6Z3R - chains A and C of the 4 polymer chains in the assembly; structure by electron microscopy, 2.97 A resolution.

[Chain A]
Molecule: Serine/threonine-protein kinase SMG1, SMG1
Source organism: Homo sapiens
Notes: EC 2.7.11.1
Reference sequence: Q96Q15 (SMG1_HUMAN); the construct has insertions or renumbered stretches relative to UniProt, so the offset changes along the chain: 248-265 = UniProt 259-276; 267-285 = UniProt 277-295; 290-304 = UniProt 296-310; 311-1638 = UniProt 311-1638; 4 more segments
Sequence (3411 residues; row label = number of the first residue in the row; note: 144 numbers in that range are skipped by the numbering (no residue carries them; nothing is unmodelled there); a row labelled like 2021A-2021Z holds insertion residues (2021A, then the next letters in order); X marks 127 residues of unknown identity (built as UNK)):
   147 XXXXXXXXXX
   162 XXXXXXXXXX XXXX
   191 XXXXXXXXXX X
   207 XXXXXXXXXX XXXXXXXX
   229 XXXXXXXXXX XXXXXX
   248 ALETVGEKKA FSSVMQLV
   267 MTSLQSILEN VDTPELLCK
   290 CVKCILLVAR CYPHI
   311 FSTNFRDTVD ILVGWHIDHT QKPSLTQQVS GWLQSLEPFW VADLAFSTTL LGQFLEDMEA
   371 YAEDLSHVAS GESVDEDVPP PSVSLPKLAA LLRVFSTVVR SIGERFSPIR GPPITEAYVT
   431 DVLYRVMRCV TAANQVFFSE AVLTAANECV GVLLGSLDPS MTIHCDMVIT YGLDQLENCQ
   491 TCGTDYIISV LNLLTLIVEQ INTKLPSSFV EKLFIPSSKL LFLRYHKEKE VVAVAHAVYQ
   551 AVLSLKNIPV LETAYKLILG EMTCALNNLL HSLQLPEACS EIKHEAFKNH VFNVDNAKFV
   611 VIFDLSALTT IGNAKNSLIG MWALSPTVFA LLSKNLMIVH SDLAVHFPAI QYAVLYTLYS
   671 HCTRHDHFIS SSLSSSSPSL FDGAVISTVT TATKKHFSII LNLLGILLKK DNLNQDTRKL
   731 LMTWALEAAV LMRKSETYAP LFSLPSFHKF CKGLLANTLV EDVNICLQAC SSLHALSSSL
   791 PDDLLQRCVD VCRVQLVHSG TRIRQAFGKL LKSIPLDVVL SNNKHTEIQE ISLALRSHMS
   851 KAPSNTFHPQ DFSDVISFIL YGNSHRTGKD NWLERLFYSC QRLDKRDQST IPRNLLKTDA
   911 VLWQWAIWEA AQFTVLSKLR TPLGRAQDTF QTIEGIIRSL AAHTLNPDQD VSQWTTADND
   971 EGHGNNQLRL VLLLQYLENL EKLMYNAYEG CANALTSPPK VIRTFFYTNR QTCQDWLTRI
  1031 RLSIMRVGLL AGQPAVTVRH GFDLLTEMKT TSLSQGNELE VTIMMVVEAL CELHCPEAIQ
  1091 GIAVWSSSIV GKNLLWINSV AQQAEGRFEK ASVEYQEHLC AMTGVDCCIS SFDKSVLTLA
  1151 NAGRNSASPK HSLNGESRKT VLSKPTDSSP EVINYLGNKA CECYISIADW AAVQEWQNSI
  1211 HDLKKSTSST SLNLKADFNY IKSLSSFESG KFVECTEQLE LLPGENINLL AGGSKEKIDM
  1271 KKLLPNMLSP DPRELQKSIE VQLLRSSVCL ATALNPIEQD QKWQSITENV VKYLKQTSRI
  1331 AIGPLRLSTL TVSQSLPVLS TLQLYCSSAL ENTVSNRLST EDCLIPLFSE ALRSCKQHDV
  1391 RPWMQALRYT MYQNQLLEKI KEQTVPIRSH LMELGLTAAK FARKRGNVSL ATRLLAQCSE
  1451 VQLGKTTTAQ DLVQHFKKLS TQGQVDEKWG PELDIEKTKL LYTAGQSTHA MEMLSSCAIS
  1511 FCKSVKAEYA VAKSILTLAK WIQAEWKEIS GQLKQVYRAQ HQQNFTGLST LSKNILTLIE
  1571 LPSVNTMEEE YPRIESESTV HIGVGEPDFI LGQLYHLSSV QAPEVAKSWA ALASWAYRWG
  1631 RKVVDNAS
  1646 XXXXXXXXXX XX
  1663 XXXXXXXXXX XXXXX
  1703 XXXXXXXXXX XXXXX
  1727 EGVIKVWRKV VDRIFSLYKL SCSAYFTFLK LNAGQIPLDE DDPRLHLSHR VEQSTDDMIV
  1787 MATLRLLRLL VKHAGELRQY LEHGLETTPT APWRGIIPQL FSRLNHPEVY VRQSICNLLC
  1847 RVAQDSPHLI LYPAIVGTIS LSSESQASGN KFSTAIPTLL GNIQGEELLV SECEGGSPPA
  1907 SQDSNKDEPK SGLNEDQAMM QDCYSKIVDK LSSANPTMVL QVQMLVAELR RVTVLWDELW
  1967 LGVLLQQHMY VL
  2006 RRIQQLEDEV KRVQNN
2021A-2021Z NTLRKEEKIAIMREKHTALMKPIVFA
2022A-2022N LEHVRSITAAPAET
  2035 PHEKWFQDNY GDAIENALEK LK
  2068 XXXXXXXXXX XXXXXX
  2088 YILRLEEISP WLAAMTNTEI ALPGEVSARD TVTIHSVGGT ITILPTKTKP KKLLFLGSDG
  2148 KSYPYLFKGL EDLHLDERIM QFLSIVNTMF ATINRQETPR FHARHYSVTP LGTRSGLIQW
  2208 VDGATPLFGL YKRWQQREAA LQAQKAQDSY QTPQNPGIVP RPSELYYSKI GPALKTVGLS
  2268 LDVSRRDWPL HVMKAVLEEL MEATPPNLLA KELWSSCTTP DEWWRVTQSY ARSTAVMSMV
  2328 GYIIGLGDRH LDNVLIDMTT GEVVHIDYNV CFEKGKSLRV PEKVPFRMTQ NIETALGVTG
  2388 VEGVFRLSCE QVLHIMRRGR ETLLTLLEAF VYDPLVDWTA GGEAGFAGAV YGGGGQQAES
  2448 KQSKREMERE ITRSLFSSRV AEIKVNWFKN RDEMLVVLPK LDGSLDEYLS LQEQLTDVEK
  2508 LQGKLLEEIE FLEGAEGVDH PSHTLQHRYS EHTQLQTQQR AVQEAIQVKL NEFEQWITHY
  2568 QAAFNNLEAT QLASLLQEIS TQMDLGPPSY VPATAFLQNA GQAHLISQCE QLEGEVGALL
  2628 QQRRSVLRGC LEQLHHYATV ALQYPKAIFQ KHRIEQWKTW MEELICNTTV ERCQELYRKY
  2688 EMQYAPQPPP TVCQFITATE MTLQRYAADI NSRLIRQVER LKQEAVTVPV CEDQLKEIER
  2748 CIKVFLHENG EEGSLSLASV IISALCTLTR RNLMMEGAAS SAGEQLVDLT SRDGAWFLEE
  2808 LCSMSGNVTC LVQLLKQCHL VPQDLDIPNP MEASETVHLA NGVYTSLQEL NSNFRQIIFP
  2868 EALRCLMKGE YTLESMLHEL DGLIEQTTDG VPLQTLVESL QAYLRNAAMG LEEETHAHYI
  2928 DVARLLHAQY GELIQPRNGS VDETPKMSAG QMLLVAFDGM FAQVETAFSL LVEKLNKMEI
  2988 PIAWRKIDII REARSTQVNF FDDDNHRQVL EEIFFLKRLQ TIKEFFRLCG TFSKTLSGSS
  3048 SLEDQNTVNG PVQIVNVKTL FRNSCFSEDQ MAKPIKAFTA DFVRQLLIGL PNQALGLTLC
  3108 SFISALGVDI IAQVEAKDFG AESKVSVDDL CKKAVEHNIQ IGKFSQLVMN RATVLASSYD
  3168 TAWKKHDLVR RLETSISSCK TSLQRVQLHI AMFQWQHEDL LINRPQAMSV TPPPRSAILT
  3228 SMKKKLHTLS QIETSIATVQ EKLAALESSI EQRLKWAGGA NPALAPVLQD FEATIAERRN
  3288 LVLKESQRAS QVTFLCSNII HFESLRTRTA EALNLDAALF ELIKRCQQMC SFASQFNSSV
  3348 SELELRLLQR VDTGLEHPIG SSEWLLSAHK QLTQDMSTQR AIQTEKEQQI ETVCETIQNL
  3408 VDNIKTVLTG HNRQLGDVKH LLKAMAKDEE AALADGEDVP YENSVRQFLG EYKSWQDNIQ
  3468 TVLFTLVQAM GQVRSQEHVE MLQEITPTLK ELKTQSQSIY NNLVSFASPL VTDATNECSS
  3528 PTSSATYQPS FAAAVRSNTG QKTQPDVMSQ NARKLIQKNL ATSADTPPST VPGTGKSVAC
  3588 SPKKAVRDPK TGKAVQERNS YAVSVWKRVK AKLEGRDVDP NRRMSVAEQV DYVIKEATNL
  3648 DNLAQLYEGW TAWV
Not modelled in the structure: 325-333, 348-354, 377-391, 413-426, 627-631, 683-697, 878-880, 896-899, 1061-1066, 1100-1102, 1152-1177, 1260-1268, 1306-1312, 1451-1456, 1468-1477, 1553-1557, 1574-1583, 1760-1778, 1866-1922, 1960-1961, 2021A-2021Z, 2022A-2022N, 2096-2099, 2233-2244, 2427-3606
Construct notes: conflict Arg743 (Lys in Q96Q15), Lys834 (Asn in Q96Q15), Ser1209 (Ala in Q96Q15)
Residues lining bound ligands:
  - AMP-PNP (ANP; phosphoaminophosphonic acid-adenylate ester): Pro2132, Thr2133, Lys2134, Thr2135, Leu2153, Lys2155, Tyr2193, Ile2205, Gln2206, Trp2207, Val2208, Asp2339, Asn2340, Ile2353, Asp2354, Asn2356
  - inositol hexakisphosphate (IHP): Leu1382, Lys1386, Lys1430, Arg1433, Lys1434, Lys1489, Lys1523, Lys1530, Lys1617, Gln2183
UniProt features mapped onto this chain:
  - region: Ile2130 to Lys2136 (G-loop), Gly2332 to Asn2340 (Catalytic loop), His2352 to Thr2376 (Activation loop)
  - modified residue: Thr3550 (Phosphothreonine), Ser3556 (Phosphoserine), Ser3570 (Phosphoserine), Thr3573 (Phosphothreonine), Thr3577 (Phosphothreonine)
What the authors report for this chain:
  - catalytic residues: Asp2335, His2337
  - specificity-determining residues: Leu2365 (by similarity / conservation)

[Chain C]
Molecule: Protein SMG9
Source organism: Homo sapiens
Reference sequence: Q9H0W8 (SMG9_HUMAN); residue numbers follow UniProt; this construct covers 1-520
Sequence (520 residues; row label = number of the first residue in the row):
     1 MSESGHSQPG LYGIERRRRW KEPGSGGPQN LSGPGGRERD YIAPWERERR DASEETSTSV
    61 MQKTPIILSK PPAERSKQPP PPTAPAAPPA PAPLEKPIVL MKPREEGKGP VAVTGASTPE
   121 GTAPPPPAAP APPKGEKEGQ RPTQPVYQIQ NRGMGTAAPA AMDPVVGQAK LLPPERMKHS
   181 IKLVDDQMNW CDSAIEYLLD QTDVLVVGVL GLQGTGKSMV MSLLSANTPE EDQRTYVFRA
   241 QSAEMKERGG NQTSGIDFFI TQERIVFLDT QPILSPSILD HLINNDRKLP PEYNLPHTYV
   301 EMQSLQIAAF LFTVCHVVIV VQDWFTDLSL YRFLQTAEMV KPSTPSPSHE SSSSSGSDEG
   361 TEYYPHLVFL QNKARREDFC PRKLRQMHLM IDQLMAHSHL RYKGTLSMLQ CNVFPGLPPD
   421 FLDSEVNLFL VPFMDSEAES ENPPRAGPGS SPLFSLLPGY RGHPSFQSLV SKLRSQVMSM
   481 ARPQLSHTIL TEKNWFHYAA RIWDGVRKSS ALAEYSRLLA
Not modelled in the structure: 1-169, 286-292, 344-360, 436-451, 520
Metal / ion sites: Mg2+: Ser218, Thr253 (together with ATP)
Residues lining bound ligands: ATP (adenosine-5'-triphosphate): Leu212, Gln213, Gly214, Thr215, Gly216, Lys217, Ser218, Met219, Gln233, Ala240, Gln241, Lys246, Asn251, Gln252, Thr253, Pro272, Asn372, Lys373, Pro432, Phe433, Met434, Phe466
UniProt features mapped onto this chain:
  - modified residue: Ser2 (N-acetylserine), Ser4 (Phosphoserine), Ser7 (Phosphoserine), Ser32 (Phosphoserine), Ser53 (Phosphoserine), Ser451 (Phosphoserine)
  - natural variant: Val184 (V184A: In NEDITPO; uncertain significance)

[Interface between chain A and chain C]
Pairs across the interface (50):
  Val604(A) with Arg382(C)
  Val655(A) with Pro381(C); Gly416(C); Leu417(C), hydrophobic
  His656(A) with Phe421(C)
  Ala659(A) with Tyr460(C)
  Tyr662(A) with Pro458(C); Tyr460(C), hydrophobic
  Tyr666(A) with Phe454(C)
  Tyr669(A) with Phe454(C), hydrophobic
  Ser670(A) with Phe454(C)
  Asn722(A) with Pro415(C); Gly416(C)
  Leu723(A) with Pro415(C)
  Gln725(A) with Arg461(C); Pro464(C); Ser465(C)
  Asp726(A) with Gly462(C)
  Lys729(A) with Pro458(C)
  Leu730(A) with Leu457(C), hydrophobic
  Thr733(A) with Leu453(C); Leu457(C)
  Glu737(A) with Leu453(C)
  His858(A) with Gln201(C); Asp203(C), salt bridge
  Pro859(A) with Gln201(C)
  Ser863(A) with Leu171(C), hydrogen bond (side chain-backbone)
  Ser867(A) with Leu171(C)
  His875(A) with Pro173(C); Arg176(C)
  Arg876(A) with Gln262(C); Glu263(C), salt bridge
  Thr877(A) with Arg176(C); Gln262(C)
  Arg885(A) with Ser225(C), hydrogen bond (side chain-backbone); Glu263(C), salt bridge; Arg474(C)
  Tyr888(A) with Ser475(C); Met478(C); Ser479(C), hydrogen bond (backbone-side chain)
  Ser889(A) with Met478(C); Arg482(C), hydrogen bond (backbone-side chain)
  Gln891(A) with Ser479(C)
  Arg892(A) with Asp203(C), salt bridge; Ser479(C); Arg482(C)
  Leu893(A) with Thr405(C); Gln476(C); Ser479(C), hydrogen bond (backbone-backbone); Met480(C), hydrophobic
Also at the interface, not in a pair above, chain A (40 interface residues in all): Asp605, Lys608, Pro658, Thr673, Asp721, Leu736, Thr856, Gln860, Leu886, Asp894, Arg903
Also at the interface, not in a pair above, chain C (42 interface residues in all): Leu172, Leu199, Thr202, Leu224, Arg376, Leu406, Pro452, Gly459, His463, Lys472, Ala481

[In short]
40 residues of chain A and 42 residues of chain C are in contact; the contacts include 5 hydrogen bonds and 4
salt bridges. Among the polar pairs are His858(A)-Asp203(C), Arg876(A)-Glu263(C) and Arg885(A)-Glu263(C).
Ligands of chain A: AMP-PNP and inositol hexakisphosphate. Chain C binds ATP. From the paper: catalytic
residues Asp2335(A) and His2337(A); the specificity determinant Leu2365(A).
Chain A is Serine/threonine-protein kinase SMG1, SMG1 and chain C is Protein SMG9, both from Homo sapiens; the
structure, Structure of SMG1-8-9 kinase complex bound to UPF1-LSQ, was determined by electron microscopy.
